8J4U - chains E and O of the 18 polymer chains in the assembly; structure by electron microscopy, 2.97 A resolution.

[Chain E]
Protein: SIR2-like domain-containing protein
Source organism: Escherichia coli
Reference sequence: A0A7B5N0T7 (A0A7B5N0T7_ECOLX); numbering as in UniProt (aligned over 1-415)
Sequence (415 residues; row label = number of the first residue in the row):
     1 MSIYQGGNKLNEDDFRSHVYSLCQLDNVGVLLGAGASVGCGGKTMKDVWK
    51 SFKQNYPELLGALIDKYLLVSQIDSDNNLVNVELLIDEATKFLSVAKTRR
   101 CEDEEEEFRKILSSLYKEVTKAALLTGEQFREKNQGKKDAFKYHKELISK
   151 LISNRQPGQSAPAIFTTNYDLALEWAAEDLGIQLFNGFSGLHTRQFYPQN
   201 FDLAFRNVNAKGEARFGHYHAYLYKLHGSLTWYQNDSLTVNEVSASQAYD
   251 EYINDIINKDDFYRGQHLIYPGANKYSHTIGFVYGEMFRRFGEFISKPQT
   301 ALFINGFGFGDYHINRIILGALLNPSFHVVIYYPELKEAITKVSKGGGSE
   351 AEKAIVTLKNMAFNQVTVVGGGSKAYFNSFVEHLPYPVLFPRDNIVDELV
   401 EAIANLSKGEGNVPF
Disordered / not traced: 1, 211-217, 393, 408-415
Small-molecule neighbours: Adenosine-5-Diphosphoribose (AR6; [(2R,3S,4R,5R)-5-(6-aminopurin-9-yl)-3,4-dihydroxy-oxolan-2-yl]methyl[hydroxy-[[(2R,3S,4R,5S)-3,4,5-trihydroxyoxolan-2-yl]methoxy]phosphoryl] hydrogen phosphate): A34, G35, V38, T44, M45, N81, E83, T167, H227, N305, G306, F307, G308, G310, D311, Y333, P334, E335, A375, Y376, F377

[Chain O]
Protein: Nucleoside triphosphate hydrolase
Source organism: Escherichia coli
Reference sequence: A0A822U1Y5 (A0A822U1Y5_ECOLX); numbering as in UniProt (aligned over 1-610)
Sequence (610 residues; each row starts with the number of its first residue):
     1 MSLFKLTEISAIGYVVGLEGERIRINLHEGLQGRLASHRKGVSSVTQPGD
    51 LIGFDAGNILVVARVTDMAFVEADKAHKANVGTSDLADIPLRQIIAYAIG
   101 FVKRELNGYVFISEDWRLPALGSSAVPLTSDFLNIIYSIDKEELPKAVEL
   151 GVDSRTKTVKIFASVDKLLSRHLAVLGSTGYGKSNFNALLTRKVSEKYPN
   201 SRIVIFDINGEYAQAFTGIPNVKHTILGESPNVDSLEKKQQKGELYSEEY
   251 YCYKKIPYQALGFAGLIKLLRPSDKTQLPALRNALSAINRTHFKSRNIYL
   301 EKDDGETFLLYDDCRDTNQSKLAEWLDLLRRRRLKRTNVWPPFKSLATLV
   351 AEFGCVAADRSNGSKRDAFGFSNVLPLVKIIQQLAEDIRFKSIVNLNGGG
   401 ELADGGTHWDKAMSDEVDYFFGKEKGQENDWNVHIVNMKNLAQDHAPMLL
   451 SALLEMFAEILFRRGQERSYPTVLLLEEAHHYLRDPYAEIDSQIKAYERL
   501 AKEGRKFKCSLIVSTQRPSELSPTVLAMCSNWFSLRLTNERDLQALRYAM
   551 ESGNEQILKQISGLPRGDAVAFGSAFNLPVRISINQARPGPKSSDAVFSE
   601 EWANCTELRC
Disordered / not traced: 1-3, 73-88, 605-610
Small-molecule neighbours: ATP-gamma-S (AGS; phosphothiophosphoric acid-adenylate ester): S178, T179, G180, Y181, G182, K183, S184, N185, E211, E478, R566, G567, I584, Q586

[How chain E and chain O interact]
Residue-residue contacts (14; chain E residue first):
  Q24(E) - L31(O)
  D26(E) - L31(O)
  Q299(E) - S37(O)  hydrogen bond
  L322(E) - R39(O)
  L323(E) - R39(O)
  P325(E) - S37(O)
  P325(E) - H38(O)
  P325(E) - R39(O)
  S326(E) - S37(O)
  H328(E) - H38(O)
  F363(E) - R39(O)
  N364(E) - R39(O)
  N364(E) - K40(O)
  Q365(E) - R39(O)
Other interface residues (no listed pair), chain E (12 interface residues in all): L22
Other interface residues (no listed pair), chain O (9 interface residues in all): E8, A36, G41, V42

[Overview]
Chain E and chain O form an interface of 12 and 9 residues respectively; the contacts include 1 hydrogen bond.
The hydrogen-bonded pair is Q299(E)-S37(O). Bound to chain E: Adenosine-5-Diphosphoribose. Chain O binds
ATP-gamma-S.
Here chain E is SIR2-like domain-containing protein and chain O is Nucleoside triphosphate hydrolase, both
from Escherichia coli. Entry 8J4U (Structure of HerA-Sir2 complex from Escherichia coli Nezha system) was
determined by electron microscopy.
